6ORQ - chains H and L of the 12 polymer chains in the assembly; structure by electron microscopy, 4.40 A resolution (low resolution: residue-level contacts below are approximate; hydrogen-bond / salt-bridge calls are withheld).

[Chain H]
Protein: Ab275MUR antibody Fab heavy chain
From: Mus musculus
Notes: antibody fragment or engineered binder
Sequence (122 residues; each row starts with the number of its first residue; a row labelled like 82A-82C holds insertion residues (82A, then the next letters in order)):
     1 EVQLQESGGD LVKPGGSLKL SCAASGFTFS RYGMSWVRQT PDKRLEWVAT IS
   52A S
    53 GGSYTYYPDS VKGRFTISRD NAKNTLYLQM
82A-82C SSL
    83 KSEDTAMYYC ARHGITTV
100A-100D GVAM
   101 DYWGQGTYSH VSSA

[Chain L]
Protein: Ab275MUR antibody Fab light chain
From: Mus musculus
Notes: antibody fragment or engineered binder
Sequence (218 residues; row label = number of the first residue in the row; a row labelled like 27A-27D holds insertion residues (27A, then the next letters in order); X marks 1 residue of unknown identity (built as UNK)):
     1 DIVMTQSPAS LAVSLGQRAT ISCKASQ
27A-27D SVDY
    28 DGDSYMNWYQ QKPGQPPKLL IYAASNLESG IPARFSGSGS GTDFTLNIHP VEEEDAATYY
    88 CQQSNEDPYT FGAGTKLELK RTDAAPTVSI FPPSSEQLTS GGASVVCFLN NFYPKDINVK
   148 WKIDGSERQN GVLNSWTDQD SKDSTYSMSS TLTLTKDEYE RHNSYTCXAT HKTSTSPIVK
   208 SFNRNEC
Disordered / not traced: 1, 109-214

[Interface between chain H and chain L]
Contacting residue pairs - 24 pairs, chain H then chain L:
  Arg44(H) - Tyr87(L)
  Arg44(H) - Phe98(L)
  Arg44(H) - Gly99(L)
  Arg44(H) - Ala100(L)
  Arg44(H) - Gly101(L)
  Trp47(H) - Tyr96(L)
  Trp47(H) - Thr97(L)
  Trp47(H) - Phe98(L)
  Tyr59(H) - Asp94(L)
  Tyr59(H) - Pro95(L)
  Tyr59(H) - Tyr96(L)
  Tyr91(H) - Pro43(L)
  Val100(H) - Ser31(L)
  Val100(H) - Ala50(L)
  Gly100A(H) - Asn92(L)
  Val100B(H) - Met33(L)
  Val100B(H) - Asn92(L)
  Val100B(H) - Tyr96(L)
  Ala100C(H) - Tyr36(L)
  Met100D(H) - Tyr36(L)
  Met100D(H) - Leu46(L)
  Asp101(H) - Leu46(L)
  Trp103(H) - Tyr36(L)
  Trp103(H) - Pro44(L)
Other interface residues (no listed pair), chain H (13 interface residues in all): Gln39, Thr98
Other interface residues (no listed pair), chain L (21 interface residues in all): Gln38, Lys45, Tyr49, Gln89

[Summary]
The interface between chain H and chain L involves 13 residues on one side and 21 on the other.
Chain H is Ab275MUR antibody Fab heavy chain and chain L is Ab275MUR antibody Fab light chain, both from Mus
musculus; the structure, Modified BG505 SOSIP-based immunogen RC1 in complex with the elicited V3-glycan patch
antibody Ab275MUR, was determined by electron microscopy, deposited together with 6ORN and 6ORP.
